1KUJ - chains B and C of the 8 polymer chains in the assembly; structure by X-ray diffraction, 2.00 A resolution.

# Chain B
Protein: Jacalin beta chain
Organism: Artocarpus integer
UniProt: P18671 (LEC1_ARTIN); residues 1-18 here correspond to UniProt positions 61-78 (UniProt number = residue number + 60)
Amino-acid sequence (18 residues; numbered 1 to 18; the number before each row is that of its first residue):
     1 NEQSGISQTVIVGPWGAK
Not modelled in the structure: 1

# Chain C
Protein: Jacalin alpha chain
Organism: Artocarpus integer
UniProt: P18670 (LECA_ARTIN); residue numbers follow UniProt; this construct covers 1-133
Amino-acid sequence (133 residues; numbered 1 to 133; the number before each row is that of its first residue):
     1 GKAFDDGAFTGIREINLSYNKETAIGDFQVVYDLNGSPYVGQNHKSFITG
    51 FTPVKISLDFPSEYIMEVSGYTGNVSGYVVVRSLTFKTNKKTYGPYGVTS
   101 GTPFNLPIENGLIVGFKGSIGYWLDYFSMYLSL
Ligand contacts: methyl alpha-D-mannopyranoside (MMA): Gly-1, Phe-47, Tyr-78, Val-80, Gly-121, Tyr-122, Trp-123, Asp-125
Curated features (UniProtKB/Swiss-Prot):
  - region: Val-68 to Asn-89 (IgA-binding)
  - glycosylation (N-linked (GlcNAc...) asparagine): Asn-43, Asn-74

# Interface between chain B and chain C
Pairs across the interface (20):
  Gln-8(B) with Asn-110(C), hydrogen bond; Leu-133(C)
  Thr-9(B) with Asn-110(C); Leu-133(C)
  Val-10(B) with Asn-110(C); Ser-132(C); Leu-133(C), hydrophobic
  Ile-11(B) with Ile-108(C); Glu-109(C), hydrogen bond (backbone-backbone); Asn-110(C), hydrogen bond (backbone-backbone)
  Val-12(B) with Pro-107(C); Leu-131(C), hydrophobic
  Gly-13(B) with Pro-107(C), hydrogen bond (backbone-backbone); Ile-108(C); Glu-109(C)
  Pro-14(B) with Pro-107(C); Glu-109(C)
  Trp-15(B) with Asn-105(C), hydrogen bond (side chain-backbone); Pro-107(C)
  Lys-18(B) with Lys-87(C)
Interface residues without a listed pair, chain C (11 interface residues in all): Leu-106, Gly-111

# Summary
Chain B and chain C form an interface of 9 and 11 residues respectively; the contacts include 5 hydrogen
bonds. Among the polar pairs are Gln-8(B)/Asn-110(C), Trp-15(B)/Asn-105(C) and Ile-11(B)/Glu-109(C). Ligands
of chain C: methyl alpha-D-mannopyranoside.
Here chain B is Jacalin beta chain and chain C is Jacalin alpha chain, both from Artocarpus integer. Entry
1KUJ (Crystal structure of Jacalin complexed with 1-O-methyl-alpha-D-mannose) was determined by X-ray
diffraction (same publication as 1KU8).
